4P85 - chains A and B; structure by X-ray diffraction, 2.00 A resolution.

[Chain A (and B)]
Protein: Est-Y29
Notes: chain B of this document is another copy of the same molecule, construct and numbering; everything in this record applies to it too
Amino-acid sequence (401 residues; row label = number of the first residue in the row; numbers below 1 keep their minus sign (Met-11 is residue -11)):
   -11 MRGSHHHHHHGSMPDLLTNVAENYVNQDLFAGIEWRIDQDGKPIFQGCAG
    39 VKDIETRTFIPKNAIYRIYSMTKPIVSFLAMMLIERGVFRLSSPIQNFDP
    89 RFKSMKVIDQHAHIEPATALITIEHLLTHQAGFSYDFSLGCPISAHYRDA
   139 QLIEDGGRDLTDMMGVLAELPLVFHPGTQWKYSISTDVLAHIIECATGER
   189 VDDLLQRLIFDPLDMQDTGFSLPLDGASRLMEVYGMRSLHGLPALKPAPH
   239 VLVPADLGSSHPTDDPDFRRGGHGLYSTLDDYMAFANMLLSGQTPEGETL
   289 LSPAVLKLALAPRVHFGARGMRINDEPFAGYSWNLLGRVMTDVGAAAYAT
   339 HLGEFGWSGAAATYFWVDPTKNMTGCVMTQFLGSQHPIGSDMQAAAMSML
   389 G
Disordered / not traced: -11 to -1 (chain B: -11 to 1, 389)
Covalent attachments: diethyl phosphonate (DEP) linked to Ser58
Small-molecule neighbours: diethyl phosphonate (DEP): Tyr57, Lys61, Tyr123, Phe125, Ile141, Tyr170, Arg225, Leu227, Gly260, His261, Ser346, Gly347, Ala348

[Chain A / chain B interface]
Contacting residue pairs (40):
  Ile96(A) with Leu127(B), hydrophobic
  Gln98(A) with Gln98(B); Gly128(B)
  His99(A) with Asp313(B)
  Ala100(A) with Leu127(B), hydrogen bond (backbone-backbone); Asn312(B); Asp313(B)
  His101(A) with Arg307(B); Asp313(B), salt bridge
  Ile102(A) with Leu233(B)
  Leu127(A) with Ile96(B), hydrophobic; Ala100(B), hydrogen bond (backbone-backbone); Ile102(B), hydrophobic; His134(B)
  Gly128(A) with Gln98(B); Pro130(B)
  Pro130(A) with Gly128(B)
  Ala133(A) with Arg136(B); Leu230(B)
  His134(A) with Leu127(B); Leu230(B); Pro231(B), hydrogen bond (side chain-backbone); Leu233(B)
  Arg136(A) with Ala133(B)
  Asp137(A) with Leu230(B)
  Leu158(A) with Leu233(B), hydrophobic
  Pro159(A) with Leu233(B)
  Leu230(A) with Ala133(B); His134(B); Asp137(B)
  Pro231(A) with His134(B), hydrogen bond (backbone-side chain)
  Leu233(A) with Ile102(B); His134(B); Leu158(B), hydrophobic; Pro159(B)
  Arg307(A) with His101(B), hydrogen bond
  Asn312(A) with Ala100(B)
  Asp313(A) with His99(B); Ala100(B); His101(B), salt bridge
Also at the interface, not in a pair above, chain A (25 interface residues in all): Asp97, Cys129, Ile131, Lys169
Also at the interface, not in a pair above, chain B (25 interface residues in all): Asp97, Cys129, Ile131, Lys169

[Summary]
The chain A/chain B interface involves 25 residues from each chain; the contacts include 5 hydrogen bonds and
2 salt bridges. Among the polar pairs are His101(A)-Asp313(B), His134(A)-Pro231(B) and Arg307(A)-His101(B).
Diethyl phosphonate is covalently linked to Ser58(A).
Chain A and chain B are both Est-Y29; the structure, Crystal structure of Est-Y29, a novel penicillin-binding
protein/beta-lactamase homolog from a metagenomic library, was determined by X-ray diffraction, deposited
together with 4P6B.
